Entry 7KPX (electron microscopy, 4.40 A resolution (low resolution: residue-level contacts below are approximate; hydrogen-bond / salt-bridge calls are withheld)); this record covers chains B and C of the 4 polymer chains in the assembly.

# Chain B
Name: RNA polymerase II holoenzyme cyclin-like subunit
Organism: Saccharomyces cerevisiae (strain ATCC 204508 / S288c)
UniProt: P47821 (SSN8_YEAST); residue numbers follow UniProt; this construct covers 1-323
Chain sequence (352 residues; numbered 1 to 352; the number before each row is that of its first residue):
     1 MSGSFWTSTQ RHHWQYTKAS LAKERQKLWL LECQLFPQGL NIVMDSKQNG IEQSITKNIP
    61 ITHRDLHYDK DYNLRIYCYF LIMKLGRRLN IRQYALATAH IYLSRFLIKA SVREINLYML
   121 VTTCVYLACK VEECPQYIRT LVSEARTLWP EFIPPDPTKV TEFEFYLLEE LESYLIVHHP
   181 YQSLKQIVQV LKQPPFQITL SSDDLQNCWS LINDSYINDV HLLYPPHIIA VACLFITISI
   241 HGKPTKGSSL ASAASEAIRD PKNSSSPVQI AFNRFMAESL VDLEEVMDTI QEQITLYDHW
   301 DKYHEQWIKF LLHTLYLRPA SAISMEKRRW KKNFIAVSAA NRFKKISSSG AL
Unresolved in the structure: 1, 46-56, 245-260, 319-352
Differences from the reference sequence: expression tag (324-352)
What the authors report for this chain:
  - mutagenesis - A251R: unchanged binding to Mediator of RNA polymerase II transcription subunit 12 (chain C)

# Chain C
Name: Mediator of RNA polymerase II transcription subunit 12
Organism: Saccharomyces cerevisiae (strain ATCC 204508 / S288c)
UniProt: P25648 (SRB8_YEAST); residues 1-1427 here = UniProt positions 1-1427
Chain sequence (1427 residues; row label = number of the first residue in the row):
     1 MNNGSGRYLL TPPDDLHPYV PSSKPQEQVY PDFKPWEHTA AEDQILANFV AKGFYHTPMV
    61 NFESISARSS VHESLVTQSN ILSQQFDKII KIREDHINKI PSNSTTTLHG PGFQLPNRIT
   121 LTDHRKETWL HELSSSHTSL VKIGKFIPHG LKRRQVIEQC YLKFIPLKRA IWLIKCCYFI
   181 EWKSNHKKKR SNAAGADDAI SMHLLKDWTD TFVYILEKLI FDMTNHYNDS QQLRTWKRQI
   241 SYFLKLLGNC YSLRLINKEI FHHWLVEFIN KMENFEFLPL SLHILMIFWN DICQIDTNAP
   301 VAATITSSQK EPFFLVTKIT DMLLHKYYIV SSSKSMINDE NYIINDIKKN NKIKLNILKI
   361 LSSLILKIFQ EQSLEVFIFP TSNWEIYKPL LFEIVSNADT NQNSDMKKKL ELISYRNESL
   421 KNNSSIRNVI MSASNANDFQ LTIVTCKQFP KLSCIQLNCI DTQFTKLLDD NPTEFDWPTY
   481 VDQNPLTMHK IIQLILWSIH PSRQFDHYES NQLVAKLLLL RINSTDEDLH EFQIEDAIWS
   541 LVFQLAKNFS AQKRVVSYMM PSLYRLLNIL ITYGIIKVPT YIRKLISSGL LYLQDSNDKF
   601 VHVQLLINLK ISPLMKSQYN MVLRNVMEYD VKFYEIFNFD QLVEITEQIK MRILSNDITN
   661 LQLSKTPLSI KIMVAEWYLS HLCSGILSSV NRTVLLKIFK IFCIDLEVFH HFFKWIEFIV
   721 YHQLLSDIES LEALMDILLC YQKLFSQFIN DHILFTKTFI FIYKKVLKEK DVPAYNVTSF
   781 MPFWKFFMKN FPFVLKVDND LRIELQSVYN DEKLKTEKLK NDKSEVLKVY SMINNSNQAV
   841 GQTWNFPEVF QVNIRFLLHN SEIIDTNTSK QFQKARNNVM LLIATNLKEY NKFMSIFLKR
   901 KDFTNKNLIQ LISLKLLTFE VTQNVLGLEY IIRLLPINLE NNDGSYGLFL KYHKEQFIKS
   961 NFEKILLTCY ELEKKYHGNE CEINYYEILL KILITYGSSP KLLATSTKII MLLLNDSVEN
  1021 SSNILEDILY YSTCPSETDL NDIPLGSGQP DNDTVVTNDD KSDDDDHTVD EIDHVEYYVM
  1081 MDFANLWVFQ AFTCFCIKKI MENNEPAMAM EDLKNFIFQI IEITNSNDLC SQIFDQLKDM
  1141 QTIEMITQIV EKDFCTSCLQ NNNQKIDDNY IVVVIEIITS LSMRFQRETS GMIVISMENY
  1201 HLLIKIIRQL SELNEGNLSK REIQIDAVLK IFSFHQDSIF QRIIADLSAD KPTSPFIDSI
  1261 CKLFDKISFN LRLKLFLYEI LSSLKSFAIY SSTIDAPAFH TSGKVELPKK LLNLPPFQVS
  1321 SFVKETKLHS GDYGEEEDAD QEESFSLNLG IGIVEIAHEN EQKWLIYDKK DHKYVCTFSM
  1381 EPYHFISNYN TKYTDDMATG SNDTTAFNDS CVNLSLFDAR FERKNPH
Unresolved in the structure: 1-3, 297-308, 1026-1068, 1327-1343
What the authors report for this chain:
  - mutagenesis - E42A, I45R, L46R, K52P, G53D, E73A: unchanged binding to Cdk8/CycC
  - mutagenesis - E42A, L46R, K52P, G53D: decreased catalytic activity on Cdk8/CycC
  - mutagenesis - I45R, E73A: unchanged catalytic activity on Cdk8/CycC

# How chain B and chain C interact
Residue-residue contacts (87):
  Ser2(B) - Asp32(C)
  Ser2(B) - Lys34(C)
  Gly3(B) - Lys34(C)
  Ser4(B) - Phe33(C)
  Phe5(B) - Asp32(C)
  Trp6(B) - Asp14(C)
  Trp6(B) - Leu16(C)
  Trp6(B) - Pro31(C)
  Trp6(B) - Pro1426(C)
  Arg11(B) - His1427(C)
  Tyr79(B) - Ser66(C)
  Met83(B) - Ser64(C)
  Arg87(B) - Ser64(C)
  Arg92(B) - His56(C)
  Arg92(B) - Pro58(C)
  Arg92(B) - Glu63(C)
  Gln93(B) - Glu63(C)
  Gln93(B) - Ser64(C)
  Ser183(B) - Tyr19(C)
  Lys185(B) - Met59(C)
  Gln186(B) - Val29(C)
  Gln186(B) - Tyr30(C)
  Gln186(B) - Asp32(C)
  Gln186(B) - Phe33(C)
  Gln186(B) - Lys34(C)
  Ile187(B) - Tyr19(C)
  Val190(B) - Val29(C)
  Phe196(B) - Val20(C)
  Leu205(B) - Val60(C)
  Gln206(B) - Val60(C)
  Gln206(B) - Asn61(C)
  Gln206(B) - Phe62(C)
  Gln206(B) - Ile65(C)
  Asn207(B) - Ser70(C)
  Asn207(B) - Val71(C)
  Trp209(B) - Met59(C)
  Trp209(B) - Val60(C)
  Trp209(B) - Glu63(C)
  Ser210(B) - Ile65(C)
  Ser210(B) - Ser66(C)
  Ser210(B) - Ala67(C)
  Asn213(B) - Ser64(C)
  Asp214(B) - Ser66(C)
  Asp214(B) - Ala67(C)
  Pro225(B) - His1427(C)
  Pro226(B) - Asp32(C)
  His227(B) - Tyr19(C)
  Phe235(B) - Phe86(C)
  Ser239(B) - Leu82(C)
  Ser239(B) - Gln85(C)
  Ile240(B) - Gln78(C)
  Lys243(B) - Ile81(C)
  Ser264(B) - Gln85(C)
  Ser264(B) - Lys88(C)
  Gln269(B) - Gln85(C)
  Asn273(B) - Ile89(C)
  Phe275(B) - Tyr19(C)
  Met276(B) - Phe86(C)
  Met276(B) - Ile89(C)
  Met276(B) - Arg93(C)
  Ala277(B) - Ile92(C)
  Ala277(B) - Arg93(C)
  Ala277(B) - Ile97(C)
  Glu278(B) - Ser22(C)
  Ser279(B) - Pro18(C)
  Ser279(B) - Tyr19(C)
  Ser279(B) - Arg93(C)
  Leu280(B) - His17(C)
  Leu280(B) - Arg93(C)
  Leu280(B) - Ile97(C)
  Leu280(B) - Arg1423(C)
  Leu280(B) - Lys1424(C)
  Leu280(B) - Asn1425(C)
  Val281(B) - Arg93(C)
  Val281(B) - Asn1425(C)
  Asp282(B) - Lys1424(C)
  Leu283(B) - Phe86(C)
  Leu283(B) - Arg93(C)
  Glu285(B) - His1427(C)
  Met287(B) - Phe86(C)
  Ile294(B) - Leu75(C)
  Tyr297(B) - Ala67(C)
  Tyr297(B) - Arg68(C)
  Tyr297(B) - Leu75(C)
  Trp300(B) - Ser66(C)
  Trp300(B) - Arg68(C)
  Asp301(B) - Arg68(C)
Also at the interface, not in a pair above, chain B (57 interface residues in all): Leu184, Pro195, Ser202, Leu211, Ile236, Val286, Ile290, Asp298
Also at the interface, not in a pair above, chain C (48 interface residues in all): Pro21, Pro35, Tyr55, Ser74, Ile90
From the paper, about this interface:
  - hot spots on chain B (mutagenesis) - S210E, F235E: decreased binding to Mediator of RNA polymerase II transcription subunit 12 (chain C)

# In short
57 residues of chain B and 48 residues of chain C are in contact. The paper reports that E42A, L46R and K52P
of chain C, among others, reduce catalytic activity on Cdk8/CycC; S210E and F235E of chain B reduce binding to
Mediator of RNA polymerase II transcription subunit 12 (chain C); 9 substitutions were tested in all.
Chain B is RNA polymerase II holoenzyme cyclin-like subunit and chain C is Mediator of RNA polymerase II
transcription subunit 12, both from Saccharomyces cerevisiae (strain ATCC 204508 / S288c); the structure,
Structure of the yeast CKM, was determined by electron microscopy together with 7KPV from the same study.
